7N6E - chains I and J of the 5 polymer chains in the assembly; structure by X-ray diffraction, 3.20 A resolution.

Chain I:
Protein: TRAV12-1 TCR-alpha
Organism: Homo sapiens
Chain sequence (202 residues; numbered 1 to 222; 20 numbers in that range are skipped by the numbering (no residue carries them; nothing is unmodelled there); the number before each row is that of its first residue):
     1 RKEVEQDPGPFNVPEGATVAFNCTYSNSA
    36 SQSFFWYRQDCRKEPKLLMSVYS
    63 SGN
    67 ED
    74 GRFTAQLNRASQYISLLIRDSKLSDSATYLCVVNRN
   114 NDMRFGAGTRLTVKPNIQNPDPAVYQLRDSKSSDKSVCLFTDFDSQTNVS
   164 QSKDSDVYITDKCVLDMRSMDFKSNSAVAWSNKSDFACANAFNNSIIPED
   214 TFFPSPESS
Not modelled in the structure: 220-222
Disulfides: Cys-23/Cys-104
From the paper describing this entry:
  - specificity-determining residues: Gln-37, Ser-38 (by similarity / conservation)

Chain J:
Protein: TRBV19 TCR beta
Organism: Homo sapiens
Chain sequence (242 residues; row label = number of the first residue in the row; note: 15 numbers in that range are skipped by the numbering (no residue carries them; nothing is unmodelled there)):
     1 DGGITQSPKYLFRKEGQNVTLSCEQNLNH
    37 DAMYWYRQDPGQGLRLIYYSQI
    63 VNDFQKGDIAE
    75 GYSVSRE
    83 KKESFPLTVTSAQKNPTAFYLCAGQVTN
   113 TGELFFGEGSRLTVLEDLNKVFPPEVAVFEPSEAEISHTQKATLVCLATG
   163 FYPDHVELSWWVNGKEVHSGVCTDPQPLKEQPALNDSRYALSSRLRVSAT
   213 FWQNPRNHFRCQVQFYGLSENDEWTQDRAKPVTQIVSAEAWGRAD
Not modelled in the structure: 1-2, 257
Disulfides: Cys-23/Cys-104, Cys-158/Cys-223

Chain I / chain J interface:
Inter-chain disulfides: Cys-176(I)/Cys-184(J)
Residue-residue contacts (95; chain I residue first):
  Phe-40(I) / Thr-113(J)
  Phe-40(I) / Gly-114(J)
  Phe-40(I) / Glu-115(J)
  Tyr-42(I) / Glu-115(J)
  Tyr-42(I) / Leu-116(J)  hydrogen bond (side chain-backbone)
  Gln-44(I) / Gln-44(J)  hydrogen bond
  Cys-46(I) / Gln-188(J)  hydrogen bond
  Arg-47(I) / Arg-123(J)
  Arg-47(I) / Asp-166(J)  salt bridge
  Arg-47(I) / Pro-187(J)
  Arg-47(I) / Gln-188(J)
  Arg-47(I) / Pro-189(J)
  Lys-48(I) / Phe-101(J)
  Glu-49(I) / Leu-103(J)
  Glu-49(I) / Phe-118(J)
  Glu-49(I) / Gly-119(J)
  Glu-49(I) / Glu-120(J)
  Pro-50(I) / Leu-103(J)
  Pro-50(I) / Phe-118(J)
  Leu-52(I) / Glu-115(J)
  Ser-55(I) / Glu-115(J)
  Leu-103(I) / Leu-50(J)  hydrophobic
  Asn-114(I) / Tyr-40(J)  hydrogen bond (backbone-side chain)
  Asn-114(I) / Gln-107(J)  hydrogen bond (backbone-side chain)
  Asp-115(I) / Tyr-40(J)
  Asp-115(I) / Leu-52(J)
  Met-116(I) / Tyr-42(J)  hydrogen bond (backbone-side chain)
  Met-116(I) / Gln-107(J)
  Met-116(I) / Gly-114(J)
  Met-116(I) / Leu-116(J)  hydrophobic
  Phe-118(I) / Tyr-42(J)
  Phe-118(I) / Leu-50(J)  hydrophobic
  Phe-118(I) / Leu-116(J)  hydrophobic
  Phe-118(I) / Phe-118(J)  hydrophobic
  Gly-119(I) / Gly-49(J)
  Asp-134(I) / His-150(J)  salt bridge
  Asp-134(I) / Thr-151(J)
  Tyr-138(I) / Ser-144(J)
  Tyr-138(I) / Ala-146(J)
  Tyr-138(I) / Glu-147(J)
  Tyr-138(I) / His-150(J)
  Tyr-138(I) / Thr-151(J)
  Gln-139(I) / Ser-144(J)
  Leu-140(I) / Phe-141(J)
  Leu-140(I) / Glu-142(J)
  Leu-140(I) / Pro-143(J)  hydrophobic
  Leu-140(I) / Thr-155(J)
  Leu-140(I) / Val-157(J)  hydrophobic
  Arg-141(I) / Phe-141(J)
  Arg-141(I) / Glu-142(J)  hydrogen bond (backbone-backbone)
  Asp-142(I) / Ala-139(J)
  Asp-142(I) / Val-140(J)
  Asp-142(I) / Phe-141(J)
  Ser-143(I) / Val-140(J)  hydrogen bond (backbone-backbone)
  Ser-143(I) / Glu-142(J)
  Ser-143(I) / Glu-251(J)  hydrogen bond (side chain-backbone)
  Ser-143(I) / Ala-252(J)
  Lys-144(I) / Ala-139(J)
  Lys-148(I) / Ala-139(J)
  Lys-148(I) / Phe-141(J)
  Val-150(I) / Phe-141(J)  hydrophobic
  Val-150(I) / Leu-159(J)  hydrophobic
  Leu-152(I) / Thr-155(J)
  Thr-154(I) / Arg-208(J)  hydrogen bond
  Asp-155(I) / Thr-151(J)
  Asp-155(I) / Arg-208(J)  salt bridge
  Gln-164(I) / Leu-190(J)
  Tyr-171(I) / Leu-190(J)  hydrophobic
  Tyr-171(I) / Glu-192(J)
  Ile-172(I) / Leu-190(J)
  Thr-173(I) / Asp-186(J)
  Thr-173(I) / Ser-204(J)
  Cys-176(I) / Cys-184(J)  disulfide
  Cys-176(I) / Thr-185(J)
  Cys-176(I) / Arg-206(J)  hydrogen bond
  Val-177(I) / Cys-184(J)  hydrogen bond (backbone-side chain)
  Leu-178(I) / Gly-182(J)
  Leu-178(I) / Arg-206(J)
  Leu-178(I) / Arg-208(J)
  Asp-179(I) / Gly-182(J)  hydrogen bond (backbone-backbone)
  Met-180(I) / Lys-153(J)
  Met-180(I) / Arg-208(J)
  Met-183(I) / Lys-153(J)
  Phe-185(I) / Lys-153(J)
  Phe-185(I) / Arg-208(J)
  Ser-187(I) / Arg-208(J)  hydrogen bond
  Ser-189(I) / Arg-206(J)  hydrogen bond
  Val-191(I) / Val-157(J)  hydrophobic
  Val-191(I) / Arg-206(J)
  Trp-193(I) / Leu-159(J)  hydrophobic
  Trp-193(I) / Thr-161(J)
  Trp-193(I) / Leu-190(J)  hydrophobic
  Trp-193(I) / Ala-202(J)  hydrophobic
  Phe-215(I) / His-150(J)
  Pro-217(I) / Ala-146(J)  hydrophobic
Other interface residues (no listed pair), chain I (49 interface residues in all): Ala-120, Ser-149, Ser-168
Other interface residues (no listed pair), chain J (53 interface residues in all): Thr-109, Val-138, Ser-181, Val-183, Val-209

Summary:
The interface between chain I and chain J involves 49 residues on one side and 53 on the other, with 1
disulfide bond, 15 hydrogen bonds and 3 salt bridges. Polar pairs include Arg-47(I)/Asp-166(J),
Asp-134(I)/His-150(J) and Asp-155(I)/Arg-208(J). The paper reports specificity determinants Gln-37(I) and
Ser-38(I).
Chain I is TRAV12-1 TCR-alpha and chain J is TRBV19 TCR beta, both from Homo sapiens; the structure, TCR
peptide HLA-A2 complex, was determined by X-ray diffraction together with 7N6D from the same study.
